Entry 8VML (electron microscopy, 3.50 A resolution); this record covers chains N and P of the 7 polymer chains in the assembly.

[Chain N]
Molecule: RBAP48
Organism: Homo sapiens
UniProtKB: Q09028 (RBBP4_HUMAN); numbering as in UniProt (aligned over 1-425)
Chain sequence (425 residues; row label = number of the first residue in the row):
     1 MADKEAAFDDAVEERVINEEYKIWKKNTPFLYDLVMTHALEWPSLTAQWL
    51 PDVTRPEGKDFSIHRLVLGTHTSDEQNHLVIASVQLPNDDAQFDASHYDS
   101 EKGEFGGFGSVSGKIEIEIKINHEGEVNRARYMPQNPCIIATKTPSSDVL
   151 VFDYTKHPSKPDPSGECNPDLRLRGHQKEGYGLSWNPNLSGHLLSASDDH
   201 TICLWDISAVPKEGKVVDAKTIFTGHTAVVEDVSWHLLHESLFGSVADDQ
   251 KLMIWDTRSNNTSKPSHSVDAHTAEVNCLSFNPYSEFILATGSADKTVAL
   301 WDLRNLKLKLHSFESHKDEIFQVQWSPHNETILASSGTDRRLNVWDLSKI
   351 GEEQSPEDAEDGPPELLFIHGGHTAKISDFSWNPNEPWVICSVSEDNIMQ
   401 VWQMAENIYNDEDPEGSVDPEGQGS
Disordered / not traced: 1-3, 94-105, 411-425
UniProt features mapped onto this chain:
  - modified residue: Ala-2 (N-acetylalanine), Lys-4 (N6-acetyllysine), Ser-110 (Phosphoserine), Lys-160 (N6-acetyllysine), Ser-355 (Phosphoserine)
  - cross-link (Glycyl lysine isopeptide (Lys-Gly)): Lys-4 (interchain with G-Cter in SUMO2), Lys-160 (interchain with G-Cter in SUMO2)

[Chain P]
Molecule: AEPB2
Organism: Homo sapiens
UniProtKB: Q6ZN18 (AEBP2_HUMAN), isoform Q6ZN18-3; residues 9-309 here correspond to UniProt positions 1-301 (UniProt number = residue number - 8)
Chain sequence (301 residues; numbered 9 to 309; the number before each row is that of its first residue):
     9 MYTRRYSSISSTIMDVDSTISSGRSTPAMMNGQGSTTSSSKNIAYNCCWD
    59 QCQACFNSSPDLADHIRSIHVDGQRGGVFVCLWKGCKVYNTPSTSQSWLQ
   109 RHMLTHSGDKPFKCVVGGCNASFASQGGLARHVPTHFSQQNSSKVSSQPK
   159 AKEESPSKAGMNKRRKLKNKRRRSLPRPHDFFDAQTLDAIRHRAICFNLS
   209 AHIESLGKGHSVVFHSTVIAKRKEDSGKIKLLLHWMPEDILPDVWVNESE
   259 RHQLKTKVVHLSKLPKDTALLLDPNIYRTMPQKRLKRTLIRKVFNLYLSK
   309 Q
Disordered / not traced: 9-169, 296-309
UniProt features mapped onto this chain:
  - zinc finger: Lys-308 (C2H2-type 2)
  - modified residue (Phosphoserine): Ser-26, Ser-219

[Chain N / chain P interface]
Residue-residue contacts (27; chain N residue first):
  Phe-8(N) with Ala-197(P), hydrophobic
  Asp-9(N) with Arg-201(P), salt bridge; Pro-282(P); Asn-283(P)
  Asp-10(N) with Arg-286(P), salt bridge; Met-288(P)
  Val-12(N) with Thr-194(P); Asn-283(P)
  Glu-13(N) with Asn-283(P); Met-288(P)
  Arg-15(N) with Phe-189(P); Phe-190(P); Asp-191(P), salt bridge; Thr-194(P)
  Glu-19(N) with Phe-190(P)
  Ala-91(N) with Lys-171(P)
  Phe-93(N) with Lys-171(P)
  Gly-106(N) with Asn-170(P)
  Glu-126(N) with Lys-294(P), salt bridge
  Tyr-181(N) with Lys-294(P); Arg-295(P)
  Asp-318(N) with Tyr-285(P), hydrogen bond; Thr-287(P), hydrogen bond
  Phe-321(N) with Arg-295(P)
  Thr-338(N) with Tyr-285(P)
  Asp-339(N) with Tyr-285(P), hydrogen bond
  Lys-376(N) with Arg-292(P)
Also at the interface, not in a pair above, chain N (26 interface residues in all): Ala-6, Glu-14, Asn-18, Gln-92, Glu-179, Glu-231, Lys-317, Arg-340, Glu-360
Also at the interface, not in a pair above, chain P (19 interface residues in all): Gln-193, Ser-270

[In short]
The interface between chain N and chain P involves 26 residues on one side and 19 on the other; the contacts
include 3 hydrogen bonds and 4 salt bridges. Polar pairs include Asp-9(N)/Arg-201(P), Asp-10(N)/Arg-286(P) and
Arg-15(N)/Asp-191(P).
Chain N is RBAP48 and chain P is AEPB2, both from Homo sapiens; the structure, PRC2_AJ1-450 bound to H3K4me3,
was determined by electron microscopy (same publication as 8VMI, 8VMJ, 8VMN, 8VNV, 8VNZ, 8VO0 and 8VOB).
